PDB entry 9MJ6 | X-ray diffraction, 3.06 A resolution | chains H and E of the 4 polymer chains in the assembly

# Chain H (and E)
Protein: 7A03 Fab heavy chain
Source organism: Homo sapiens
Notes: antibody fragment or engineered binder; chain E of this document is another copy of the same molecule, construct and numbering; everything in this record applies to it too
Chain sequence (221 residues; numbered 1 to 215 plus 6 insertion-coded residues; the number before each row is that of its first residue; a row labelled like 82A-82C holds insertion residues (82A, then the next letters in order)):
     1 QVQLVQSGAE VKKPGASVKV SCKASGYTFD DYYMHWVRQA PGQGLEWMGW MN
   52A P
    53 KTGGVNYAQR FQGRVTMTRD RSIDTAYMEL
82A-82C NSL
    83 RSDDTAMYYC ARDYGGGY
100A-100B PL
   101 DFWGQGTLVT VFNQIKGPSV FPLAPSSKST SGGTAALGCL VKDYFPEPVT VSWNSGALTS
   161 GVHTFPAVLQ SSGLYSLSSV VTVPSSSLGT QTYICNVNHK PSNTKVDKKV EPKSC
Not modelled in the structure: 126-133, 213-215
Disulfide bonds: Cys22-Cys92, Cys139-Cys195

# Chain H / chain E interface
Contacting residue pairs (15):
  Val11(H) - Pro148(E)  hydrophobic
  Thr110(H) - Pro148(E)
  Phe112(H) - Glu147(E)
  Phe112(H) - Pro148(E)
  Phe112(H) - Pro201(E)  hydrophobic
  Asn113(H) - Pro146(E)
  Ile115(H) - Ile115(E)  hydrophobic
  Phe145(H) - Phe145(E)  hydrophobic
  Pro146(H) - Phe112(E)  hydrophobic
  Pro146(H) - Asn113(E)
  Glu147(H) - Phe112(E)
  Pro148(H) - Thr110(E)
  Lys200(H) - Lys13(E)  hydrogen bond (backbone-side chain)
  Pro201(H) - Lys13(E)
  Pro201(H) - Phe112(E)  hydrophobic
Interface residues without a listed pair, chain E (13 interface residues in all): Val11, Thr150, Lys200

# Overview
11 residues of chain H face 13 of chain E across their interface; the contacts include 1 hydrogen bond. Its
one hydrogen-bonded contact is Lys200(H)-Lys13(E).
Chain H and chain E are both 7A03 Fab heavy chain (Homo sapiens); the structure, Crystal structure of the
VRC01-class antibody 7A03 derived from GT1.1 vaccination, was determined by X-ray diffraction (same
publication as 9MIA, 9MIB, 9MIC, 9MID, 9MIF, 9MIH and 4 further entries).
